3FOE - chains A and B of the 8 polymer chains in the assembly; structure by X-ray diffraction, 4.00 A resolution (low resolution: residue-level contacts below are approximate; hydrogen-bond / salt-bridge calls are withheld).

Chain A (and B):
Molecule: DNA topoisomerase 4 subunit A
From: Streptococcus pneumoniae
Notes: EC 5.99.1.-; chain B of this document is another copy of the same molecule, construct and numbering; everything in this record applies to it too
UniProt: P72525 (PARC_STRPN); numbering as in UniProt (aligned over 1-488)
Amino-acid sequence (496 residues; each row starts with the number of its first residue):
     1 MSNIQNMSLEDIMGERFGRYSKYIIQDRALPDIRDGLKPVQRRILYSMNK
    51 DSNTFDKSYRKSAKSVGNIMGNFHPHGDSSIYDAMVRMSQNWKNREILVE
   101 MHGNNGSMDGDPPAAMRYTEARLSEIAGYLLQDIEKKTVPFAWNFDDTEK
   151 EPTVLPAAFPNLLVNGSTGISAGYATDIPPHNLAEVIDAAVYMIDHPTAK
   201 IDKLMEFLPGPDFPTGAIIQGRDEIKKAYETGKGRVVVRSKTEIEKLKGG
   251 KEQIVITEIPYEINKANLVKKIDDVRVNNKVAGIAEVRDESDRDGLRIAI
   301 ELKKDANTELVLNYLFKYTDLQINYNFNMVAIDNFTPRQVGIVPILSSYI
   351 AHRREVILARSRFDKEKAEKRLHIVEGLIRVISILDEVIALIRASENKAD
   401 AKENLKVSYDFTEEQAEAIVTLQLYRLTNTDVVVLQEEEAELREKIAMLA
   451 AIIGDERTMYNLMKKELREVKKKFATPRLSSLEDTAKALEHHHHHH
Not modelled in the structure: 1-4, 54-55, 166-175, 199, 216-217, 233, 258-261, 282-299, 303-307, 480-496 (chain B: 1-4, 166-175, 216-217, 241-242, 258-261, 282-299, 303-306, 324-325, 480-496)
Differences from the reference sequence: expression tag (489-496)
Curated features (UniProtKB/Swiss-Prot):
  - active site: Y118 (O-(5'-phospho-DNA)-tyrosine intermediate)
  - site: K38 (Interaction with DNA), H74 (Interaction with DNA), H76 (Interaction with DNA), R87 (Interaction with DNA), K93 (Interaction with DNA), R117 (Transition state stabilizer)
Small-molecule neighbours: Clinafloxacin (NFX; 7-[(3R)-3-aminopyrrolidin-1-yl]-8-chloro-1-cyclopropyl-6-fluoro-4-oxo-1,4-dihydroquinoline-3-carboxylic acid): G77, D78, S79, S80, D83

Chain A / chain B interface:
Contacting residue pairs (21):
  A63(A) - A63(B)
  A63(A) - G67(B)
  G67(A) - A63(B)
  N68(A) - N68(B)
  L385(A) - R393(B)
  D386(A) - R393(B)
  R393(A) - L385(B)
  R393(A) - D386(B)
  R393(A) - L427(B)
  E396(A) - T428(B)
  V420(A) - L424(B)
  V420(A) - Y425(B)
  T421(A) - Q423(B)
  Q423(A) - T421(B)
  Q423(A) - Q423(B)
  Q423(A) - L424(B)
  L424(A) - V420(B)
  L424(A) - Q423(B)
  Y425(A) - V420(B)
  L427(A) - R393(B)
  T428(A) - E396(B)
Other interface residues (no listed pair), chain A (20 interface residues in all): K64, G77, R117, I392, K398, L422
Other interface residues (no listed pair), chain B (18 interface residues in all): K64, G77, R117, L422

Summary:
Chain A and chain B form an interface of 20 and 18 residues respectively. Bound to chain A: Clinafloxacin.
From UniProt: active-site residue Y118(A) on chain A.
Both chains are DNA topoisomerase 4 subunit A (Streptococcus pneumoniae). Entry 3FOE (Structural insight into
the quinolone-DNA cleavage complex of type IIA topoisomerases) was determined by X-ray diffraction, deposited
together with 3FOF.
